7JJJ - chains A and B of the 6 polymer chains in the assembly; structure by electron microscopy, 4.50 A resolution (low resolution: residue-level contacts below are approximate; hydrogen-bond / salt-bridge calls are withheld).

== Chain A (and B) ==
Protein: Spike glycoprotein
From: Severe acute respiratory syndrome coronavirus 2
Notes: chain B of this document is another copy of the same molecule, construct and numbering; everything in this record applies to it too
UniProt: P0DTC2 (SPIKE_SARS2); residues 1-1273 here = UniProt positions 1-1273
Amino-acid sequence (1273 residues; numbered 1 to 1273; the number before each row is that of its first residue):
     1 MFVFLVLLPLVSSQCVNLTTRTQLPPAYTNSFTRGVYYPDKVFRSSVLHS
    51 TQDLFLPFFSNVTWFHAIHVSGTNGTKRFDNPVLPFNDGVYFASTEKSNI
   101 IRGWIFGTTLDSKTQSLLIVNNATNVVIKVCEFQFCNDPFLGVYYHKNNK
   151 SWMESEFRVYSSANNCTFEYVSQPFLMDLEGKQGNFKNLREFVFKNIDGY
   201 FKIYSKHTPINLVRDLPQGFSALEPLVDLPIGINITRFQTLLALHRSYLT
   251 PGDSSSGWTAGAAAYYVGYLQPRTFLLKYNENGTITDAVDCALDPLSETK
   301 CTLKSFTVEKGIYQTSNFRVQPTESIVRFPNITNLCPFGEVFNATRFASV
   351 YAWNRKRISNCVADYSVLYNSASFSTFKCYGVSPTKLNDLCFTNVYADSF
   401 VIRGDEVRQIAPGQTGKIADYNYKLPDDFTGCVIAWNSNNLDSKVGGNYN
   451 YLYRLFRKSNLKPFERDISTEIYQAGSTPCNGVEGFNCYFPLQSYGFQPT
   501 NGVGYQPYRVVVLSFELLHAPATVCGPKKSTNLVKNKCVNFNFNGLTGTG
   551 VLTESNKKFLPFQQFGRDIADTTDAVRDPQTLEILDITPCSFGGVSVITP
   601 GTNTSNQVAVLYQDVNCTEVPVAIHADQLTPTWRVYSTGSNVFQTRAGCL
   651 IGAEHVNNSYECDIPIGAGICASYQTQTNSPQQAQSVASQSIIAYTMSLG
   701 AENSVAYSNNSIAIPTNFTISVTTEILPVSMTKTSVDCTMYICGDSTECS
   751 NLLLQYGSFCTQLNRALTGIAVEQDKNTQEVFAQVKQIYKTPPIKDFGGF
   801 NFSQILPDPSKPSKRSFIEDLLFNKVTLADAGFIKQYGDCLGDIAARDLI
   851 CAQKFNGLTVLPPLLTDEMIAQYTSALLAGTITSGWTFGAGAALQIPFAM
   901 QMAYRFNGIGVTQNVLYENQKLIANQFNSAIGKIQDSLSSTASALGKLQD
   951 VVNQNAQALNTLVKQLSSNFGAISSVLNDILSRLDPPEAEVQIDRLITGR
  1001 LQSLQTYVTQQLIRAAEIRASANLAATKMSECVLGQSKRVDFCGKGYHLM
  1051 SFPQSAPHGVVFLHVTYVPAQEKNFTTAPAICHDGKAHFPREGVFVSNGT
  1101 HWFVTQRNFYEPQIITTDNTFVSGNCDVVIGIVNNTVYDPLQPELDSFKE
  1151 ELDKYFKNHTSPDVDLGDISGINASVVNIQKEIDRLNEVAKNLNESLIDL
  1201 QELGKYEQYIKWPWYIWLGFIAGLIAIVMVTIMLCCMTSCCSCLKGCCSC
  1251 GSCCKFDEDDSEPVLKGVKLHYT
Not modelled in the structure: 1-13, 677-689, 1147-1273 (chain B: 1-13, 619-631, 678-688, 1147-1273)
Construct notes: engineered mutation Q682 (Arg in P0DTC2), Q683 (Arg in P0DTC2), Q685 (Arg in P0DTC2), P986 (Lys in P0DTC2), P987 (Val in P0DTC2)
Disulfide bonds: C15-C136, C131-C166, C291-C301, C336-C361, C379-C432, C391-C525, C480-C488, C538-C590, C617-C649, C662-C671, C738-C760, C743-C749, C840-C851, C1032-C1043, C1082-C1126
Covalent attachments: N-acetylglucosamine (NAG) linked to N17, N61, N122, N149, N165, N234, N282, N331, N343, N709, N717, N801, N1074, N1098, N1134; glycan linked to N616
Swiss-Prot annotation at these positions:
  - region: N280 to C301 (Putative superantigen), R403 to D405 (Integrin-binding motif), N448 to F456 (Immunodominant HLA epitope recognized by the CD8+), P681, A684 (Putative superantigen), S816 to Y837 (Fusion peptide 1), K835 to F855 (Fusion peptide 2), D1163 to E1202 (Heptad repeat 2)
  - motif: M1237 to C1241 (Binding to host endocytosis trafficking protein SNX27), D1257 to E1262 (Diacidic ER export motif (host COPII)), S1261 to G1267 (Binding to host plasma membrane localising/FERM domain proteins), K1269 to T1273 (KxHxx, ER retrieval signal (COPI))
  - site: R815, S816 (Cleavage)
  - lipidation (S-palmitoyl cysteine): C1235, C1236, C1240, C1241, C1243, C1247, C1248, C1250, C1253, C1254
  - glycosylation: N17 (N-linked (GlcNAc...) (complex) asparagine), N61 (N-linked (GlcNAc...) (hybrid) asparagine), N74 (N-linked (GlcNAc...) (complex) asparagine), N122 (N-linked (GlcNAc...) (hybrid) asparagine), N149 (N-linked (GlcNAc...) (complex) asparagine), N165 (N-linked (GlcNAc...) (complex) asparagine), N234 (N-linked (GlcNAc...) (high mannose) asparagine), N282 (N-linked (GlcNAc...) (complex) asparagine), T323 (O-linked (GalNAc) threonine), S325 (O-linked (HexNAc...) serine), N331 (N-linked (GlcNAc...) (complex) asparagine), N343 (N-linked (GlcNAc...) (complex) asparagine), N603 (N-linked (GlcNAc...) (hybrid) asparagine), N616 (N-linked (GlcNAc...) (complex) asparagine), N657 (N-linked (GlcNAc...) (complex) asparagine), T676 (O-linked (GlcNAc...) threonine), T678 (O-linked (GlcNAc...) threonine), N709 (N-linked (GlcNAc...) (high mannose) asparagine), N717 (N-linked (GlcNAc...) (hybrid) asparagine), N801 (N-linked (GlcNAc...) (hybrid) asparagine) and 6 more in UniProt
  - natural variant: L5 (L5F: In strain: Iota/B.1.526), S13 (S13I: In strain: Epsilon/B.1.427/B.1.429), L18 (L18F: In strain: Beta/B.1.351, Gamma/P.1 and 1 more), T19 (T19I: In strain: Omicron/BQ.1.1, Omicron/XBB.1.5 and 1 more; T19R: In strain: Delta/B.1.617.2, Omicron/BA.2 and 4 more), T20 (T20N: In strain: Gamma/P.1), L24 to A27 (sequence variant, change not given here; In strain: Omicron/BA.2, Omicron/BA.2.12.1 and 6 more), P26 (P26S: In strain: Gamma/P.1), Q52 (Q52H: In strain: Omicron/EG.5.1), A67 (A67V: In strain: Eta/B.1.525, Omicron/BA.1), H69 to V70 (deletion: In strain: Alpha/B.1.1.7, Eta/B.1.525 and 5 more), G75 (G75V: In strain: Lambda/C.37), T76 (T76I: In strain: Lambda/C.37), 83 further natural variant entries in UniProt
  - mutagenesis: H69 to V70 (Increased incorporation of cleaved spike into virions), N121 (N121Q: Partial loss of biliverdin affinity), R190 (R190K: Partial loss of biliverdin affinity), N234 (N234Q: Increased resistance to neutralizing antibodies), N331 (N331Q: Reduced viral infectivity), N343 (N343Q: Reduced viral infectivity), L452 (L452R: Increased resistance to neutralizing antibodies. Decreases HLA binding to NF9 epitope. Increased binding affinity to human ACE2), Y453 (Y453F: Decreased HLA binding to NF9 epitope. Increased binding affinity to human ACE2), A475 (A475V: Increased resistance to neutralizing antibodies), V483 (V483A: Increased resistance to neutralizing antibodies), E484 (E484D: Increased replication in human TMEM106B overexpressing cells), F490 (F490L: Increased resistance to neutralizing antibodies and human covalescent sera neutralization), 14 further mutagenesis entries in UniProt
Reported in the primary citation:
  - conformationally variable residues (loop rearrangement, order/disorder transition, side-chain flip): I68 to G75, Y145, H146, Y248 to T250, V615 to V635
  - post-translational modification sites: N282
  - contacts within the chain: H146-W152 (pi stacking)

== Interface between chain A and chain B ==
Pairs across the interface (221; chain A residue first):
  K41(A) with H519(B); F562(B); Q563(B)
  V42(A) with Q563(B); F565(B); R567(B)
  F43(A) with K557(B); K558(B); F559(B); Q563(B); F565(B); G566(B); R567(B)
  R44(A) with D571(B)
  K113(A) with E471(B)
  Q115(A) with I468(B)
  E132(A) with I468(B)
  N165(A) with I468(B)
  D198(A) with P463(B); F464(B)
  G199(A) with P463(B)
  Y200(A) with R355(B)
  E224(A) with F562(B)
  P225(A) with F562(B)
  P230(A) with R355(B); Y396(B)
  G232(A) with F464(B); E465(B); R466(B)
  N282(A) with K558(B)
  Y369(A) with G416(B); K417(B); D420(B); L455(B)
  N370(A) with L455(B); Q493(B)
  S373(A) with R403(B); D405(B)
  F374(A) with D405(B); R408(B)
  S375(A) with D405(B); R408(B)
  F377(A) with R408(B)
  P384(A) with G413(B); T415(B)
  T385(A) with G413(B); T415(B)
  D427(A) with P986(B); P987(B)
  D737(A) with S316(B); N317(B)
  M740(A) with S591(B)
  D745(A) with R319(B); T549(B); P589(B); C590(B); S591(B)
  N751(A) with Q52(B)
  L754(A) with Q52(B)
  Q755(A) with S968(B); N969(B)
  Y756(A) with S968(B); F970(B); Q1002(B)
  F759(A) with Q965(B); F970(B); S1003(B)
  Q762(A) with T961(B)
  R765(A) with Q957(B)
  Q784(A) with K1045(B)
  K786(A) with G700(B); A701(B)
  Q787(A) with A701(B); N703(B)
  I788(A) with L699(B); A701(B); E702(B); N703(B)
  Y789(A) with N703(B); S704(B); V705(B)
  K790(A) with E702(B); N703(B)
  I794(A) with A706(B); Y707(B)
  D796(A) with Y707(B)
  F797(A) with Y707(B)
  G832(A) with R646(B)
  F833(A) with Q613(B); D614(B)
  I834(A) with Q613(B); D614(B); Q644(B); T645(B); R646(B)
  K835(A) with F592(B); D614(B)
  Q836(A) with F592(B); D614(B); V615(B); N616(B)
  Y837(A) with V551(B); T588(B); P589(B); C590(B); F592(B); R634(B)
  L841(A) with V551(B); T588(B)
  G842(A) with D586(B); T588(B)
  D843(A) with D586(B)
  L849(A) with I569(B)
  C851(A) with F592(B)
  K854(A) with F592(B); D614(B)
  F855(A) with P589(B); S591(B); F592(B)
  G857(A) with N317(B)
  P863(A) with G667(B); A668(B)
  L864(A) with P665(B); G667(B); A668(B); G669(B); I670(B); C671(B); M697(B)
  T866(A) with R646(B); A668(B); G669(B)
  E868(A) with R646(B)
  M869(A) with G669(B); M697(B); L699(B)
  Q872(A) with L699(B)
  Y873(A) with L699(B)
  T883(A) with V705(B); Y707(B)
  S884(A) with V705(B); R1107(B)
  W886(A) with R1107(B)
  T887(A) with R1107(B)
  A890(A) with V1068(B); P1069(B)
  G891(A) with V1068(B)
  A892(A) with E1072(B)
  A893(A) with V705(B)
  L894(A) with A713(B); P715(B); E1072(B)
  Q895(A) with V705(B); A706(B); Y707(B); S708(B); S711(B); I712(B); A713(B); N1074(B)
  I896(A) with Y707(B); S711(B); I712(B); R1107(B)
  P897(A) with Y707(B); N709(B); S711(B); T1077(B)
  F898(A) with Y707(B)
  M900(A) with T1077(B); A1078(B); P1079(B)
  Y904(A) with G1093(B); V1094(B); R1107(B)
  Q913(A) with F1089(B); P1090(B)
  N914(A) with F1089(B); S1123(B)
  Y917(A) with P1079(B); F1089(B)
  E918(A) with V1128(B)
  Q920(A) with I1130(B)
  V963(A) with I569(B); A570(B)
  L966(A) with A570(B)
  S967(A) with A570(B); D571(B)
  V976(A) with D571(B)
  N978(A) with T547(B); G548(B)
  D979(A) with L518(B); L546(B)
  L981(A) with K386(B)
  S982(A) with K386(B); L390(B); G545(B); T547(B)
  R983(A) with V382(B); S383(B); K386(B); L517(B)
  L984(A) with S383(B); K386(B)
  D985(A) with S383(B); T385(B)
  D994(A) with G971(B)
  Q1005(A) with Q1002(B)
  L1012(A) with Q1010(B); I1013(B)
  A1016(A) with E1017(B)
  R1019(A) with E1017(B)
  S1030(A) with V1040(B); D1041(B)
  E1031(A) with R1039(B); V1040(B); D1041(B); F1042(B)
  R1039(A) with R1039(B)
  L1141(A) with L1141(B)
  E1144(A) with L1141(B)
Other interface residues (no listed pair), chain A (129 interface residues in all): H49, I233, N234, G283, T376, G413, V503, S735, S758, T761, G798, C840, A846, L861, P862, L865, I882, K964, E988, T1009, T1027, L1034, G1035
Other interface residues (no listed pair), chain B (149 interface residues in all): T274, T302, Q314, G381, Q414, Y421, S469, V503, Y505, S514, A520, T553, S555, N556, L560, Q564, T572, D574, G593, A647, G648, C662, I666, I714, D985, T1009, G1046, Y1047, F1121, V1129, E1144

== Overview ==
129 residues of chain A face 149 of chain B across their interface. Covalently linked N-acetylglucosamine: at
N17(A), N61(A), N122(A), N149(A), N165(A) and N234(A) and 9 more. UniProt lists 26 mutagenesis sites on chain
A. From the paper: a modification site at N282(A); conformational variability at I68(A), Y145(A) and H146(A)
among others.
Both chains are Spike glycoprotein (Severe acute respiratory syndrome coronavirus 2). Entry 7JJJ (Structure of
SARS-CoV-2 3Q-2P full-length dimers of spike trimers) was determined by electron microscopy (same publication
as 7JJI).
